PDB entry 9C9B | X-ray diffraction, 1.45 A resolution | chains A and B

Chain A (and B):
Protein: AprG
From: Streptoalloteichus tenebrarius
Notes: chain B of this document is another copy of the same molecule, construct and numbering; everything in this record applies to it too
Amino-acid sequence (339 residues; numbered 1 to 339; the number before each row is that of its first residue):
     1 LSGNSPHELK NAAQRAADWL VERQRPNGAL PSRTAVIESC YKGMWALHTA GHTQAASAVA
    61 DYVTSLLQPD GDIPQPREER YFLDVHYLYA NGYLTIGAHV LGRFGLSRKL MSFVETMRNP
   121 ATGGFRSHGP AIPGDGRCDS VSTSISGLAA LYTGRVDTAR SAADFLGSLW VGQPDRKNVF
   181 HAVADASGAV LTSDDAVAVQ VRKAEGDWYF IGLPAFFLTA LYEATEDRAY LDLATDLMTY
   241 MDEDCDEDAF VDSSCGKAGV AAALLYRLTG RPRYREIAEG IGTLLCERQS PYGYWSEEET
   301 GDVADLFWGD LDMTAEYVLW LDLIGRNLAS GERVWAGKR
Unresolved in the structure: 1-2, 337-339 (chain B: 1-3, 337-339)
Covalent attachments: N-(2-hydroxyethyl)acetamide (A1AU8) linked to Lys257
Residues lining bound ligands: N-(2-hydroxyethyl)acetamide (A1AU8): Tyr41, Lys42, Tyr89, Tyr209, Ser253, Ser254, Met313, Glu316, Tyr317

Chain A / chain B interface:
Pairs across the interface (78):
  Pro6(A) with Gln54(B), hydrogen bond (backbone-side chain)
  His7(A) with Gln54(B), hydrogen bond
  Lys10(A) with Gly51(B), hydrogen bond (side chain-backbone); Thr53(B); Gln54(B)
  Pro26(A) with Arg333(B), hydrogen bond (backbone-side chain)
  Asn27(A) with Arg333(B)
  His48(A) with His48(B), hydrogen bond; Val100(B)
  Thr49(A) with Gly51(B); Thr53(B)
  Ala50(A) with Gly51(B)
  Gly51(A) with Lys10(B), hydrogen bond (backbone-side chain); Thr49(B); Ala50(B); Gly51(B)
  Thr53(A) with Lys10(B); Thr49(B); Asp322(B), hydrogen bond; Arg326(B)
  Gln54(A) with Pro6(B), hydrogen bond (side chain-backbone); His7(B); Lys10(B); Gly325(B); Arg326(B); Ala329(B)
  Ser57(A) with Arg326(B); Ser330(B)
  Ala58(A) with Arg333(B)
  Asp61(A) with Ser330(B), hydrogen bond; Arg333(B), salt bridge
  His99(A) with Leu151(B); Tyr152(B), hydrogen bond (side chain-backbone)
  Leu101(A) with Arg326(B), hydrogen bond (backbone-side chain)
  Gly102(A) with Tyr152(B); Glu223(B)
  Arg103(A) with Glu223(B); Arg267(B); Ser330(B), hydrogen bond
  Phe104(A) with Leu151(B); Tyr152(B), hydrophobic; Glu223(B); Ala224(B), hydrophobic
  Gly105(A) with Glu223(B), hydrogen bond (backbone-backbone); Ala224(B)
  Arg108(A) with Ala224(B), hydrogen bond (side chain-backbone); Glu226(B), salt bridge
  Lys109(A) with Glu226(B), salt bridge
  Leu151(A) with His99(B); Phe104(B)
  Tyr152(A) with His99(B), hydrogen bond (backbone-side chain); Gly102(B); Phe104(B), hydrophobic; Tyr152(B)
  Thr153(A) with Gly154(B)
  Gly154(A) with Thr153(B)
  Ala220(A) with Phe104(B)
  Glu223(A) with Gly102(B); Arg103(B); Gly105(B), hydrogen bond (backbone-backbone)
  Ala224(A) with Phe104(B), hydrophobic; Gly105(B); Arg108(B), hydrogen bond (backbone-side chain)
  Glu226(A) with Arg108(B), salt bridge; Lys109(B), salt bridge
  Arg267(A) with Arg103(B)
  Asp322(A) with Thr53(B), hydrogen bond
  Gly325(A) with Gln54(B)
  Arg326(A) with Thr53(B); Gln54(B); Ser57(B); Leu101(B), hydrogen bond (side chain-backbone)
  Ser330(A) with Ser57(B), hydrogen bond; Asp61(B), hydrogen bond; Arg103(B), hydrogen bond
  Arg333(A) with Pro26(B), hydrogen bond (side chain-backbone); Ala58(B); Asp61(B), salt bridge
Interface residues without a listed pair, chain A (41 interface residues in all): Gly28, Val100, Thr225, Ala329, Val334
Interface residues without a listed pair, chain B (41 interface residues in all): Asn27, Gly28, Ala220, Thr225, Val334

In short:
Chain A and chain B each contribute 41 residues to their interface, with 23 hydrogen bonds and 6 salt bridges.
Among the polar pairs are Asp61(A)-Arg333(B), Arg108(A)-Glu226(B) and Lys109(A)-Glu226(B). Covalently linked
N-(2-hydroxyethyl)acetamide: at Lys257(A).
Chain A and chain B are both AprG (Streptoalloteichus tenebrarius); the structure, Crystal structure of AprG
complexed with an epimer of the octose product, was determined by X-ray diffraction together with 9C95, 9C99
and 9C9A from the same study.
